Entry 8JKE (electron microscopy, 3.67 A resolution); this record covers chains C and P of the 13 polymer chains in the assembly.

Chain C:
Name: DNA-directed RNA polymerase subunit beta
Source organism: Streptomyces coelicolor A3(2)
Notes: EC 2.7.7.6
UniProt: Q9L0L0 (RPOB_STRCO); residue numbers follow UniProt; this construct covers 1-1161
Sequence (1161 residues; numbered 1 to 1161; the number before each row is that of its first residue):
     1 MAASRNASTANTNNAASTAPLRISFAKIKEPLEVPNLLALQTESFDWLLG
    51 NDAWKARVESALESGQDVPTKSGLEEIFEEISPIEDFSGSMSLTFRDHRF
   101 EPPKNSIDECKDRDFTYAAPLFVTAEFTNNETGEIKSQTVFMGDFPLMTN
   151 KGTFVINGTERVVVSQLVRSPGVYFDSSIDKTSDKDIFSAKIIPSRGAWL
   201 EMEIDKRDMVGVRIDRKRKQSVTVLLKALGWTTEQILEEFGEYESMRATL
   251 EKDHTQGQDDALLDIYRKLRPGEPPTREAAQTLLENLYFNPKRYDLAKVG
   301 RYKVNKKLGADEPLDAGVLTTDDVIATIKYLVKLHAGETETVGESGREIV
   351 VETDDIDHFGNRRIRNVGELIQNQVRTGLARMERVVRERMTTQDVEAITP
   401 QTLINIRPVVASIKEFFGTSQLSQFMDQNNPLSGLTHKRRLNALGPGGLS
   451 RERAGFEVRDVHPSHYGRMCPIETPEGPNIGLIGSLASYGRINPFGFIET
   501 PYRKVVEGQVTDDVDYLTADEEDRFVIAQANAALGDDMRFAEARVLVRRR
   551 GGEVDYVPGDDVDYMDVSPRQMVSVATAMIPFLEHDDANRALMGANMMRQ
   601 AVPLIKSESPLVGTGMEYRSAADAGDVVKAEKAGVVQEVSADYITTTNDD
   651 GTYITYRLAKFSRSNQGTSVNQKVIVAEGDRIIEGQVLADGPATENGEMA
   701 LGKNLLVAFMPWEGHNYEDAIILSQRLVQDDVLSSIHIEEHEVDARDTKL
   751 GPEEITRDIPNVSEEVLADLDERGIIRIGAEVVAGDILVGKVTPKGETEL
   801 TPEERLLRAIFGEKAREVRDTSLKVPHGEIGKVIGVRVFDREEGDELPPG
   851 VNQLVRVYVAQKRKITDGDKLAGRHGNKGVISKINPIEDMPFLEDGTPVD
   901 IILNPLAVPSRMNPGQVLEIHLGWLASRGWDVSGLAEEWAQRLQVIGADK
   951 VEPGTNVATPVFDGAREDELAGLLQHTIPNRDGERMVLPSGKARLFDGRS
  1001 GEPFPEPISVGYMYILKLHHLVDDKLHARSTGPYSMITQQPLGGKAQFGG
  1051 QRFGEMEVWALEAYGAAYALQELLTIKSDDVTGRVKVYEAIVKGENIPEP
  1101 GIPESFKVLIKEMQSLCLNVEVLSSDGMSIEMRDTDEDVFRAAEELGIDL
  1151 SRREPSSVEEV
Disordered / not traced: 1-15, 1130-1161

Chain P:
Molecule: 65-nt DNA strand
Sequence (65 nucleotides; row label = number of the first residue in the row):
     1 TGCGACGGTCTGACGCTCTACACAGTGCCAGGGGGAGATAAACGAACGCT
    51 GAACGCTCCGGCTAC
Disordered / not traced: 62-65

Chain C / chain P interface:
Pairs across the interface (25):
  Thr182(C) with DA5(P), phosphate contact
  Lys219(C) with DG7(P), phosphate contact
  Arg381(C) with DG25(P), base contact
  Glu388(C) with DT26(P), base contact
  Arg407(C) with DG25(P), phosphate contact
  Pro408(C) with DG25(P), sugar contact
  Ala411(C) with DG25(P), phosphate contact
  Lys414(C) with DA24(P), base contact
  Glu415(C) with DA24(P), hydrogen bond to the base
  Thr419(C) with DA22(P), base contact
  Glu452(C) with DA13(P), base contact
  Asp1024(C) with DC18(P), phosphate contact; DT19(P), phosphate contact
  Lys1025(C) with DC18(P), sugar contact
  His1027(C) with DC18(P), phosphate contact
  Gly1044(C) with DC18(P), phosphate contact; DA20(P), base contact
  Lys1045(C) with DC18(P), hydrogen bond to the phosphate; DT19(P), phosphate contact; DA20(P), base contact
  Ala1046(C) with DA20(P), base contact
  Gln1047(C) with DA20(P), hydrogen bond to the base
  Gln1051(C) with DT17(P), sugar contact
  Arg1052(C) with DC16(P), salt bridge to the phosphate
  Met1056(C) with DG15(P), sugar contact
Other interface residues (no listed pair), chain C (25 interface residues in all): Val385, His1020, Gly1043, Gly1050
Other interface residues (no listed pair), chain P (14 interface residues in all): DC23

In short:
The interface between chain C and chain P involves 25 residues on one side and 14 on the other, with 3
hydrogen bonds and 1 salt bridge. Polar contacts include Glu415(C)-DA24(P), Gln1047(C)-DA20(P) and
Lys1045(C)-DC18(P).
Here chain C is DNA-directed RNA polymerase subunit beta (Streptomyces coelicolor A3(2)) and chain P is a
65-nt DNA strand. Entry 8JKE (AfsR(T337A) transcription activation complex) was determined by electron
microscopy together with 8HVR from the same study.
